5ZXH - chains B and F of the 6 polymer chains in the assembly; structure by X-ray diffraction, 2.80 A resolution.

# Chain B
Name: Tubulin beta-2B chain
Source organism: Bos taurus
UniProt: Q6B856 (TBB2B_BOVIN); numbering as in UniProt (aligned over 1-445)
Chain sequence (445 residues; each row starts with the number of its first residue):
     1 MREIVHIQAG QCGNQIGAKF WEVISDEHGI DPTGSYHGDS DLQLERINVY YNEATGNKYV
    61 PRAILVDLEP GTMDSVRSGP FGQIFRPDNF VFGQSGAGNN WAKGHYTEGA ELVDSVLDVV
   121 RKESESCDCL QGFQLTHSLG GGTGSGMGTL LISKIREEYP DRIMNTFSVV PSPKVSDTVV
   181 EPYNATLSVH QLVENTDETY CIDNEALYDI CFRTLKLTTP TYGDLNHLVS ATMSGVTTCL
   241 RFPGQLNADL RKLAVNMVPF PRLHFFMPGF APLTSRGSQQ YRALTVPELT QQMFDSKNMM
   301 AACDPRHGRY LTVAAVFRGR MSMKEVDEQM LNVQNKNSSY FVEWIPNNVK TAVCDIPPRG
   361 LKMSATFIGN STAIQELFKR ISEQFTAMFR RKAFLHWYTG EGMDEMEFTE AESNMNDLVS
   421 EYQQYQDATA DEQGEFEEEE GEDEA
Disordered / not traced: 276-279, 429-445
Construct notes: engineered mutation V170 (Met in Q6B856), V316 (Ile in Q6B856)
Swiss-Prot annotation at these positions:
  - motif: M1 to I4 (MREI motif)
  - binding site (GTP): Q11, E69, S138, G142, T143, G144, N204, N226
  - binding site (Mg(2+)): E69
  - modified residue: S40 (Phosphoserine), T55 (Phosphothreonine), K58 (N6-acetyllysine), S172 (Phosphoserine), T285 (Phosphothreonine), T290 (Phosphothreonine), R318 (Omega-N-methylarginine), E438 (5-glutamyl polyglutamate)
  - cross-link (Glycyl lysine isopeptide (Lys-Gly)): K58 (interchain with G-Cter in ubiquitin), K324 (interchain with G-Cter in ubiquitin)
Metal / ion sites: Mg2+: Q11, D177 (together with GDP); Ca2+ near E111 (its only coordinating residue here)
Small-molecule neighbours:
  - 9LX (2-(6-fluoro-3-{[(4-methoxyphenyl)methyl]amino}imidazo[1,2-a]pyridin-2-yl)phenol): V236, C239, L240, L246, A248, D249, K252, L253, N256, M257, T312, V313, A314, A315, V316, N348, K350, T351, A352, I368
  - GDP (guanosine-5'-diphosphate): G10, Q11, C12, Q15, I16, D67, N99, S138, G140, G141, G142, T143, G144, S145, V169, P171, V175, S176, D177, E181, N204, L207, Y222, L225, N226

# Chain F
Name: Tubulin tyrosine ligase
Source organism: Gallus gallus
UniProt: E1BQ43 (E1BQ43_CHICK); residues 1-378 here = UniProt positions 1-378
Chain sequence (384 residues; numbered 1 to 384; the number before each row is that of its first residue):
     1 MYTFVVRDEN SSVYAEVSRL LLATGQWKRL RKDNPRFNLM LGERNRLPFG RLGHEPGLVQ
    61 LVNYYRGADK LCRKASLVKL IKTSPELSES CTWFPESYVI YPTNLKTPVA PAQNGIRHLI
   121 NNTRTDEREV FLAAYNRRRE GREGNVWIAK SSAGAKGEGI LISSEASELL DFIDEQGQVH
   181 VIQKYLEKPL LLEPGHRKFD IRSWVLVDHL YNIYLYREGV LRTSSEPYNS ANFQDKTCHL
   241 TNHCIQKEYS KNYGRYEEGN EMFFEEFNQY LMDALNTTLE NSILLQIKHI IRSCLMCIEP
   301 AISTKHLHYQ SFQLFGFDFM VDEELKVWLI EVNGAPACAQ KLYAELCQGI VDVAISSVFP
   361 LADTGQKTSQ PTSIFIKLHH HHHH
Disordered / not traced: 103-143, 152-158, 167-179, 248-251, 363-372
Construct notes: expression tag (379-384)
Small-molecule neighbours: AMP-PCP (ACP; phosphomethylphosphonic acid adenylate ester): K74, I148, K150, Q183, K184, Y185, L186, K198, D200, R202, R222, H239, L240, T241, N242, D318, M320, I330, E331, N333

# Chain B / chain F interface
Residue-residue contacts (8; chain B residue first):
  L331(B) - P56(F)
  Q334(B) - R36(F)  hydrogen bond
  N335(B) - R36(F)  hydrogen bond
  N335(B) - G57(F)
  N335(B) - L58(F)
  S338(B) - L30(F)
  S338(B) - N34(F)  hydrogen bond
  S339(B) - R31(F)
Other interface residues (no listed pair), chain B (8 interface residues in all): K336, E343, N347
Other interface residues (no listed pair), chain F (11 interface residues in all): M1, T3, D33, E55

# In short
8 residues of chain B and 11 residues of chain F are in contact, with 3 hydrogen bonds. Polar pairs include
Q334(B)-R36(F), N335(B)-R36(F) and S338(B)-N34(F). Bound to chain B: GDP and compound 9LX. Bound to chain F:
AMP-PCP.
Chain B is Tubulin beta-2B chain (Bos taurus) and chain F is Tubulin tyrosine ligase (Gallus gallus); the
structure, The structure of MT189-tubulin complex, was determined by X-ray diffraction.
